PDB entry 7TTD | X-ray diffraction, 2.27 A resolution | chains B and E of the 5 polymer chains in the assembly

== Chain B ==
Molecule: Tubulin beta chain
Organism: Sus scrofa
UniProtKB: A0A287AGU7 (A0A287AGU7_PIG); residues 1-433 here = UniProt positions 1-433
Sequence (433 residues; each row starts with the number of its first residue):
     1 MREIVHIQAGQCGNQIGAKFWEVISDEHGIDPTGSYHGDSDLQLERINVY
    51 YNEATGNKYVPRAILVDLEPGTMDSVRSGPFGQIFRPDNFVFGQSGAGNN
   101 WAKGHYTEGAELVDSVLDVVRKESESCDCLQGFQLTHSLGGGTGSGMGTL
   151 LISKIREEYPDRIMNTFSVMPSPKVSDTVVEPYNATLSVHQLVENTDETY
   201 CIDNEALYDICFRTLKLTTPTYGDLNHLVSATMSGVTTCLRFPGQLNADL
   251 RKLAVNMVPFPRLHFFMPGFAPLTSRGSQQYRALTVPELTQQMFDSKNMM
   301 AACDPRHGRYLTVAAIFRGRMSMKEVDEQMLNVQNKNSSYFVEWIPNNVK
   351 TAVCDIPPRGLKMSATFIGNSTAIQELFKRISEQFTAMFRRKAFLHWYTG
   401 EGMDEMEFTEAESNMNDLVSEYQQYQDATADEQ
Disordered / not traced: 277-283, 431-433
Ligand contacts:
  - GDP (guanosine-5'-diphosphate): Gly10, Gln11, Cys12, Gln15, Ile16, Asp67, Ser138, Gly140, Gly141, Gly142, Thr143, Gly144, Val169, Pro171, Val175, Asp177, Glu181, Asn204, Leu207, Tyr222, Leu225, Asn226
  - JUL (7-methoxy-4-[2-(morpholin-4-yl)-6,7-dihydro-5H-cyclopenta[d]pyrimidin-4-yl]-3,4-dihydroquinoxalin-2(1H)-one): Tyr200, Val236, Thr237, Cys239, Leu240, Leu246, Ala248, Asp249, Leu250, Lys252, Leu253, Asn256, Met257, Thr312, Val313, Ala314, Ala315, Ile316, Asn348, Lys350, Thr351, Ala352

== Chain E ==
Molecule: Stathmin-4
Organism: Rattus norvegicus
UniProtKB: P63043 (STMN4_RAT); residues 5-145 here correspond to UniProt positions 49-189 (UniProt number = residue number + 44)
Sequence (143 residues; numbered 3 to 145; the number before each row is that of its first residue):
     3 MADMEVIELNKATSGQSWEVILKPPSFDGVPEFNASLPRRRDPSLEEIQK
    53 KLEAAEERRKYQEAELLKHLAEKREHEREVIQKAIEENNNFIKMAKEKLA
   103 QKMESNKENREAHLAAMLERLQEKDKHAEEVRKNKELKEEASR
Disordered / not traced: 3-6, 35-44, 141-145
Construct notes: initiating methionine (3); expression tag (4); engineered mutation Ala14 (Cys58 in P63043), Trp20 (Phe64 in P63043)
Swiss-Prot annotation at these positions:
  - modified residue: Ser46 (Phosphoserine)

== Chain B / chain E interface ==
Residue-residue contacts (25; chain B residue first):
  His105(B) with Glu79(E), salt bridge
  Tyr106(B) with His78(E), hydrogen bond; Glu79(E); Val82(E), hydrophobic
  Ala110(B) with Ile83(E), hydrophobic
  Leu150(B) with Glu79(E)
  Ser153(B) with Leu72(E); Arg76(E), hydrogen bond
  Lys154(B) with Arg76(E)
  Arg156(B) with Leu72(E)
  Glu157(B) with Leu69(E); Leu72(E); Arg76(E), salt bridge
  Pro160(B) with Glu65(E); Leu68(E), hydrophobic
  Gln191(B) with Lys75(E), hydrogen bond
  Thr399(B) with Glu89(E)
  Gly400(B) with Glu89(E)
  Glu401(B) with Val82(E); Ala86(E)
  Gly402(B) with Val82(E); Lys85(E); Ala86(E)
  Glu407(B) with His78(E), salt bridge; Val82(E)
Interface residues without a listed pair, chain B (18 interface residues in all): Thr107, Asn195, Met403
Interface residues without a listed pair, chain E (14 interface residues in all): Ala73

== Overview ==
18 residues of chain B and 14 residues of chain E are in contact, with 3 hydrogen bonds and 3 salt bridges.
Among the polar pairs are His105(B)-Glu79(E), Glu157(B)-Arg76(E) and Glu407(B)-His78(E). Bound to chain B: GDP
and compound JUL.
Chain B is Tubulin beta chain (Sus scrofa) and chain E is Stathmin-4 (Rattus norvegicus); the structure,
Tubulin-RB3_SLD in complex with compound 12e, was determined by X-ray diffraction (same publication as 7TTE
and 7TTF).
